5M64 - chains A and H of the 17 polymer chains in the assembly; structure by electron microscopy, 4.60 A resolution (low resolution: residue-level contacts below are approximate; hydrogen-bond / salt-bridge calls are withheld).

Chain A:
Name: DNA-directed RNA polymerase I subunit RPA190
Organism: Saccharomyces cerevisiae
Notes: EC 2.7.7.6
Reference sequence: P10964 (RPA1_YEAST); residues 1-1664 here = UniProt positions 1-1664
Chain sequence (1664 residues; each row starts with the number of its first residue):
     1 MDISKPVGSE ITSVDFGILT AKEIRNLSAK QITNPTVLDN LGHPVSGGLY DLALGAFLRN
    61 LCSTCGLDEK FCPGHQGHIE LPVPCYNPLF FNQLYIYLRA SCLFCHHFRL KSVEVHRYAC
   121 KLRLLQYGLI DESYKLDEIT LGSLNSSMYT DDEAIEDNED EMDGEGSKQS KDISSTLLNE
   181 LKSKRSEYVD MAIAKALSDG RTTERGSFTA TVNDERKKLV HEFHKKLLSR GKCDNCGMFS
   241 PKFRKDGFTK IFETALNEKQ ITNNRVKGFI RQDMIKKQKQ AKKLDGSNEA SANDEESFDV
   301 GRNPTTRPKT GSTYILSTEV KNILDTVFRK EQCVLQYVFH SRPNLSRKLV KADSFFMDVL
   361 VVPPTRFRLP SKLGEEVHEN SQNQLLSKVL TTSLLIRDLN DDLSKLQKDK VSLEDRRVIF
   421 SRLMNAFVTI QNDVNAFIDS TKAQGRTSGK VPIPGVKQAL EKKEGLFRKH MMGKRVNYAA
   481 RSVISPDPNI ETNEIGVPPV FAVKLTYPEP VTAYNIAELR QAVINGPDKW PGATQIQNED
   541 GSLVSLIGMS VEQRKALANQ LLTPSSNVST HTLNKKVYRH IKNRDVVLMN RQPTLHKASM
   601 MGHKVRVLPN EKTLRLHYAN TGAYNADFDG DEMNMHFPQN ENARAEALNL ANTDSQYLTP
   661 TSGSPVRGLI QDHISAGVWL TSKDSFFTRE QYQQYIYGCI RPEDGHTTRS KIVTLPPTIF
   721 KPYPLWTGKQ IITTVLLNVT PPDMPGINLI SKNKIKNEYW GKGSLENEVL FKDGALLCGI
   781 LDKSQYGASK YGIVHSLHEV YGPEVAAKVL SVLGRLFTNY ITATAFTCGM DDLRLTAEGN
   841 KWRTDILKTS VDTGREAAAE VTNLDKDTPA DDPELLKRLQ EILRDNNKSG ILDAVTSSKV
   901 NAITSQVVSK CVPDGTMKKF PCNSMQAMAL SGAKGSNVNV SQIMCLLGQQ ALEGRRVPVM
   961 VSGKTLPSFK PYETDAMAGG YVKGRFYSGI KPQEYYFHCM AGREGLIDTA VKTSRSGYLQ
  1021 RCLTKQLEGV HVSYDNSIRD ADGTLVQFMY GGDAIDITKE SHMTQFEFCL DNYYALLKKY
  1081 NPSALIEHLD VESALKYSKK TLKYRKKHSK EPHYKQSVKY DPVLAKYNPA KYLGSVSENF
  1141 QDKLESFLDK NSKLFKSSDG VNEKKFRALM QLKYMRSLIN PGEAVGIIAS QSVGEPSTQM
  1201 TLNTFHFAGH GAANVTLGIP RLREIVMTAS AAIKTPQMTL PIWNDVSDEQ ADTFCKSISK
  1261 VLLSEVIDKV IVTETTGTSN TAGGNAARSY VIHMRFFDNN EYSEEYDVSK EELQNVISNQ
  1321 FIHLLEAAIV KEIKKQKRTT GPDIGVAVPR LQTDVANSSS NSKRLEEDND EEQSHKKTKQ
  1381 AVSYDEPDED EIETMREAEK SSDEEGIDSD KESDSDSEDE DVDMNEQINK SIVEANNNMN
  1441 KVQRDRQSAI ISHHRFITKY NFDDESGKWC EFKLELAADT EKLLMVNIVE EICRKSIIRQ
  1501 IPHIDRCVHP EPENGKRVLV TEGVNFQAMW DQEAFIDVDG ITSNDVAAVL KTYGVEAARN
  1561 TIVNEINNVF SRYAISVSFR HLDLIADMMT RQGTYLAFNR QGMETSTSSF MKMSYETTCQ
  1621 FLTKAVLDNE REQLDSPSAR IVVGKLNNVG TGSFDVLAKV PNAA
Unresolved in the structure: 143-171, 271-311, 407-416, 1154-1159, 1206-1213, 1278-1286, 1339-1432, 1664
Bound ions: Zn2+ site 1: C62, C65, C72, H75; Zn2+ site 2: C102, C105, C233, C236
Curated features (UniProtKB/Swiss-Prot):
  - region: P992 to E1004 (Bridging helix)
  - binding site (Zn(2+)): C62, C65, C72, H75, C102, C105, C233, C236
  - binding site (Mg(2+)): D627, D629, D631
  - modified residue (Phosphoserine): S889, S1636

Chain H:
Name: DNA-directed RNA polymerases I, II, and III subunit RPABC3
Organism: Saccharomyces cerevisiae
Reference sequence: P20436 (RPAB3_YEAST); residue numbers follow UniProt; this construct covers 1-146
Chain sequence (146 residues; row label = number of the first residue in the row):
     1 MSNTLFDDIF QVSEVDPGRY NKVCRIEAAS TTQDQCKLTL DINVELFPVA AQDSLTVTIA
    61 SSLNLEDTPA NDSSATRSWR PPQAGDRSLA DDYDYVMYGT AYKFEEVSKD LIAVYYSFGG
   121 LLMRLEGNYR NLNNLKQENA YLLIRR
Unresolved in the structure: 1-2, 65-74
Curated features (UniProtKB/Swiss-Prot):
  - region: D16 to T39 (Non-specific ssDNA binding)
  - modified residue: S2 (N-acetylserine), T68 (Phosphothreonine)

How chain A and chain H interact:
Pairs across the interface (53):
  K683(A) - Y20(H)
  K683(A) - G120(H)
  D684(A) - Y20(H)
  D684(A) - N21(H)
  D684(A) - K22(H)
  D684(A) - V23(H)
  F686(A) - V23(H)
  F686(A) - N43(H)
  T714(A) - S78(H)
  P716(A) - W79(H)
  P716(A) - Y98(H)
  P717(A) - W79(H)
  P717(A) - Y98(H)
  T718(A) - M97(H)
  T718(A) - Y98(H)
  T718(A) - F118(H)
  I719(A) - Y95(H)
  I719(A) - V96(H)
  I719(A) - M97(H)
  F720(A) - W79(H)
  F720(A) - V96(H)
  F720(A) - M97(H)
  F720(A) - Y98(H)
  F720(A) - Y141(H)
  K721(A) - A90(H)
  K721(A) - Y93(H)
  K721(A) - D94(H)
  K721(A) - Y95(H)
  Y723(A) - L46(H)
  P724(A) - W79(H)
  L725(A) - L46(H)
  K729(A) - G119(H)
  K729(A) - G120(H)
  Y759(A) - R19(H)
  W760(A) - G18(H)
  W760(A) - R19(H)
  W760(A) - Y20(H)
  G761(A) - R19(H)
  K762(A) - D16(H)
  K762(A) - R25(H)
  G763(A) - R25(H)
  E766(A) - L122(H)
  L770(A) - Y102(H)
  K772(A) - A101(H)
  K772(A) - Y102(H)
  L777(A) - Y102(H)
  L777(A) - S117(H)
  L777(A) - G119(H)
  L777(A) - G120(H)
  C778(A) - L122(H)
  K919(A) - R19(H)
  F920(A) - R19(H)
  P921(A) - R19(H)
Also at the interface, not in a pair above, chain A (33 interface residues in all): R689, P722, W726, S764, L765, L776
Also at the interface, not in a pair above, chain H (30 interface residues in all): E27, D91, T100

Overview:
Chain A and chain H form an interface of 33 and 30 residues respectively. C62(A), C65(A), C72(A) and H75(A)
form the Zn2+ site 1. UniProt lists 8 Zn2+-binding residues and 3 Mg2+-binding residues on chain A.
Here chain A is DNA-directed RNA polymerase I subunit RPA190 and chain H is DNA-directed RNA polymerases I,
II, and III subunit RPABC3, both from Saccharomyces cerevisiae. Entry 5M64 (RNA Polymerase I elongation
complex with A49 tandem winged helix domain) was determined by electron microscopy, deposited together with
5M5X, 5M5Y and 5M5W.
